6ZO6 - chains A and D of the 5 polymer chains in the assembly; structure by X-ray diffraction, 2.35 A resolution.

Chain A:
Name: Multidrug efflux pump subunit AcrB
Source organism: Escherichia coli K-12
UniProt: P31224 (ACRB_ECOLI); numbering as in UniProt (aligned over 1-1049)
Chain sequence (1057 residues; numbered 1 to 1057; the number before each row is that of its first residue):
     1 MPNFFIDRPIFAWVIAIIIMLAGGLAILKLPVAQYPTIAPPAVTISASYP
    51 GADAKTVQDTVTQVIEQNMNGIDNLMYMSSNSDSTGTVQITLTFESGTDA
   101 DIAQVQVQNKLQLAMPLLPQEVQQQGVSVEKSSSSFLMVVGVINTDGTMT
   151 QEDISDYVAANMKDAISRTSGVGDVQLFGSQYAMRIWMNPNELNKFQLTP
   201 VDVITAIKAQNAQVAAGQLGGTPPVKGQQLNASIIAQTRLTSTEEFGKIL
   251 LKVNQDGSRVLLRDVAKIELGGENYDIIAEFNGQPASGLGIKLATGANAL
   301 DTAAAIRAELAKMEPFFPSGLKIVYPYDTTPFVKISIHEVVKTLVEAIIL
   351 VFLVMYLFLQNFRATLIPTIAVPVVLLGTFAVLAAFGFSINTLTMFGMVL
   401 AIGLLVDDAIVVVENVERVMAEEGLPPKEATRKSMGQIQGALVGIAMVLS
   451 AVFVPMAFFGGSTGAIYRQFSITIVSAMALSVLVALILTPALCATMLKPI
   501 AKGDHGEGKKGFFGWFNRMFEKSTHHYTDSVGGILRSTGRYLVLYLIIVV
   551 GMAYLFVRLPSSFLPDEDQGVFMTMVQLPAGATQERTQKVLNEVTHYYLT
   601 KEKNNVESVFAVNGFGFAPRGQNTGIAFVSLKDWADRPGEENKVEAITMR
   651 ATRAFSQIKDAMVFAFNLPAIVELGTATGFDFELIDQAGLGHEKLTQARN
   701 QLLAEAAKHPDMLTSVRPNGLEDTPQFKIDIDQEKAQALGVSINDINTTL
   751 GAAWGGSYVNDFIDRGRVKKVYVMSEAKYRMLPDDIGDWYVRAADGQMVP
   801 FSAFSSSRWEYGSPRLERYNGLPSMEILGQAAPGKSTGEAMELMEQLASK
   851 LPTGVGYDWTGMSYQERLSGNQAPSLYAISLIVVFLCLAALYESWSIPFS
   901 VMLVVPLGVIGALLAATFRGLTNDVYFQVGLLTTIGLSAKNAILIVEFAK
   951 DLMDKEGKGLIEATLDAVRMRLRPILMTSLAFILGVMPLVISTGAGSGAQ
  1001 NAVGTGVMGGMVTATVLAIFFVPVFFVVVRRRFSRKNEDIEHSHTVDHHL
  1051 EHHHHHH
Not modelled in the structure: 1043-1057
Differences from the reference sequence: engineered mutation Pro619 (Gly in P31224); expression tag (1050-1057)
What the authors report for this chain:
  - mutagenesis - I38A, L393A, I466A, F563A, I671A, L674A: decreased growth in response to drugs with low molecular weight (LMW)
  - mutagenesis - F563A: decreased growth in response to fusidic acid (FUA)
  - mutagenesis - F563A: decreased growth in response to novobiocin
  - mutagenesis - F380A/F563A: decreased growth in response to FUA
  - mutagenesis - F380A/F563A: unchanged growth in response to doxorubicin
  - mutagenesis - G621P: unchanged growth in response to RFB
  - mutagenesis - T934A, L937A: decreased growth in response to erythromycin
  - mutagenesis - T934A, L937A: unchanged growth in response to Doxorubicin
  - mutagenesis - I38A, L393A, I466A, I671A, L674A: decreased growth in response to beta-lactams, linezolid, and phenicols
  - mutagenesis - F380A/F563A, F563A/L674A: abolished growth in response to DDM
  - mutagenesis - F380A/F563A, F563A: decreased growth in response to beta-lactams
  - mutagenesis - F563A: decreased growth in response to phenicols
  - mutagenesis - G621P: decreased growth in response to 3-FOR
  - catalytic residues: Asp407, Asp408, Lys940 (citing earlier work)
  - mutagenesis - T934A, L937A: increased growth in response to beta-lactams
  - mutagenesis - T934A, L937A: increased growth in response to novobiocin
  - mutagenesis - A981C: unchanged growth in response to all the tested drugs

Chain D:
Name: Darpin
Source organism: synthetic construct
Notes: antibody fragment or engineered binder
Chain sequence (169 residues; each row starts with the number of its first residue):
     1 MRGSHHHHHHGSDLGKKLLEAARAGRDDEVRILMANGADVNAADVVGWTP
    51 LHLAAYWGHLEIVEVLLKNGADVNAYDTLGSTPLHLAAHFGHLEIVEVLL
   101 KNGADVNAKDDNGITPLHLAANRGHLEIVEVLLKYGADVNAQDKFGKTAF
   151 DISINNGNEDLAEILQKLN
Not modelled in the structure: 1-10, 167-169

How chain A and chain D interact:
Contacting residue pairs (12; chain A residue first):
  Gln229(A) - Val45(D)
  Leu230(A) - Val45(D)  hydrophobic
  Glu244(A) - Asn156(D)
  Lys248(A) - Asn155(D)
  Lys248(A) - Asn156(D)  hydrogen bond
  Arg259(A) - Lys147(D)
  Arg259(A) - Ile154(D)
  Leu261(A) - Asn155(D)
  Arg263(A) - Ile154(D)  hydrogen bond (side chain-backbone)
  Arg263(A) - Asn155(D)  hydrogen bond (side chain-backbone)
  Arg263(A) - Asn156(D)
  Arg263(A) - Gly157(D)
Also at the interface, not in a pair above, chain D (8 interface residues in all): Val46, Asn122

Summary:
Chain A and chain D form an interface of 7 and 8 residues respectively, with 3 hydrogen bonds. Among the polar
pairs are Lys248(A)-Asn156(D), Arg263(A)-Ile154(D) and Arg263(A)-Asn155(D). The paper reports catalytic
residues Asp407(A), Asp408(A) and Lys940(A); I38A, L393A and I466A of chain A, among others, reduce growth in
response to drugs with low molecular weight (LMW); 12 substitutions were tested in all.
Here chain A is Multidrug efflux pump subunit AcrB (Escherichia coli K-12) and chain D is Darpin (synthetic
construct). Entry 6ZO6 (Minocycline binding to the deep binding pocket of AcrB-G619P) was determined by X-ray
diffraction, deposited together with 6ZO5, 6ZO7, 6ZO8, 6ZO9, 6ZOA, 6ZOB and 6 further entries.
